7AFO - chains A and R of the 15 polymer chains in the assembly; structure by electron microscopy, 3.93 A resolution.

Chain A:
Molecule: 16SrRNA (body domain of the 30S ribosome)
Organism: Escherichia coli
Sequence (1541 nucleotides; row label = number of the first residue in the row; note: 2 numbers in that range are skipped by the numbering (no residue carries them; nothing is unmodelled there)):
     1 AAAUUGAAGA GUUUGAUCAU GGCUCAGAUU GAACGCUGGC GGCAGGCCUA ACACAUGCAA
    61 GUCGAACGGU AACAGGAAGA AGCUUGCUUC UUUGCUGACG AGUGGCGGAC GGGUGAGUAA
   121 UGUCUGGGAA ACUGCCUGAU GGAGGGGGAU AACUACUGGA AACGGUAGCU AAUACCGCAU
   181 AACGUCGCAA GACCAAAGAG GGGGACCUUC GGGCCUCUUG CCAUCGGAUG UGCCCAGAUG
   241 GGAUUAGCUA GUAGGUGGGG UAACGGCUCA CCUAGGCGAC GAUCCCUAGC UGGUCUGAGA
   301 GGAUGACCAG CCACACUGGA ACUGAGACAC GGUCCAGACU CCUACGGGAG GCAGCAGUGG
   361 GGAAUAUUGC ACAAUGGGCG CAAGCCUGAU GCAGCCAUGC CGCGUGUAUG AAGAAGGCCU
   421 UCGGGUUGUA AAGUACUUUC AGCGGGGAGG AAGGGAGUAA AGUUAAUACC UUUGCUCAUU
   481 GACGUUACCC GCAGAAGAAG CACCGGCUAA CUCCGUGCCA GCAGCCGCGG UAAUACGGAG
   541 GGUGCAAGCG UUAAUCGGAA UUACUGGGCG UAAAGCGCAC GCAGGCGGUU UGUUAAGUCA
   601 GAUGUGAAAU CCCCGGGCUC AACCUGGGAA CUGCAUCUGA UACUGGCAAG CUUGAGUCUC
   661 GUAGAGGGGG GUAGAAUUCC AGGUGUAGCG GUGAAAUGCG UAGAGAUCUG GAGGAAUACC
   721 GGUGGCGAAG GCGGCCCCCU GGACGAAGAC UGACGCUCAG GUGCGAAAGC GUGGGGAGCA
   781 AACAGGAUUA GAUACCCUGG UAGUCCACGC CGUAAACGAU GUCGACUUGG AGGUUGUGCC
   841 CUUGAGGCGU GGCUUCCGGA GCUAACGCGU UAAGUCGACC GCCUGGGGAG UACGGCCGCA
   901 AGGUUAAAAC UCAAAUGAAU UGACGGGGGC
   932 CCGCACAAGC GGUGGAGCAU GUGGUUUAAU UCGAUGXAAC GCGAAGAACC UUACCUGGUC
   992 UUGACAUCCA CGGAAGUUUU CAGAGAUGAG AAUGUGCCUU CGGGAACCGU GAGACAGGUG
  1052 CUGCAUGGCU GUCGUCAGCU CGUGUUGUGA AAUGUUGGGU UAAGUCCCGC AACGAGCGCA
  1112 ACCCUUAUCC UUUGUUGCCA GCGGUCCGGC CGGGAACUCA AAGGAGACUG CCAGUGAUAA
  1172 ACUGGAGGAA GGUGGGGAUG ACGUCAAGUC AUCAUGGCCC UUACGACCAG GGCUACACAC
  1232 GUGCUACAAU GGCGCAUACA AAGAGAAGCG ACCUCGCGAG AGCAAGCGGA CCUCAUAAAG
  1292 UGCGUCGUAG UCCGGAUUGG AGUCUGCAAC UCGACUCCAU GAAGUCGGAA UCGCUAGUAA
  1352 UCGUGGAUCA GAAUGCCACG GUGAAUACGU UCCCGGCCUU G
 1392A U
  1393 A
  1395 CACACCGCCC GUXACACCAU GGGAGUGGGU UGCAAAAGAA GUAGGUAGCU UAACCUUCGG
  1455 GAGGGCGCUU ACCACUUUGU GAUUCAUGAC UGGGGUGAAG UCGUAACAAG GUAACCGUAG
  1515 GGGAACCUGC GGUUGGAUCA CCUCCUUA
Not modelled in the structure: 932-1386, 1392A, 1395-1506, 1541-1542
Modified / non-standard residues: 2MG (2N-methylguanosine-5'-monophosphate) at position 967, 5MC (5-methylcytidine-5'-monophosphate) at position 968, 2MG (2N-methylguanosine-5'-monophosphate) at position 1208, 4OC (4n,o2'-methylcytidine-5'-monophosphate) at position 1402, 5MC (5-methylcytidine-5'-monophosphate) at position 1407, UR3 (3-methyluridine-5'-monophoshate) at position 1498, 2MG (2N-methylguanosine-5'-monophosphate) at position 1516, MA6 (6N-dimethyladenosine-5'-monophoshate) at position 1518, MA6 (6N-dimethyladenosine-5'-monophoshate) at position 1519
Bound ions: Mg2+ site 1 near G21 (its only coordinating residue here); Mg2+ site 2: C48, G115; Mg2+ site 3: A109, G331; Mg2+ site 4: A174, C175, A197; Mg2+ site 5: G299, G558; Mg2+ site 6 near C355 (its only coordinating residue here); Mg2+ site 7 near U398 (its only coordinating residue here); Mg2+ site 8: G450, A451; Mg2+ site 9: A509, A510; Mg2+ site 10 near A547 (its only coordinating residue here); Mg2+ site 11: A572, A573, A574; Mg2+ site 12: C576, C578; 4 more Mg2+ sites not listed

Chain R:
Protein: 30S ribosomal protein S18
Organism: Escherichia coli
UniProtKB: C3SFP7 (C3SFP7_ECOLX); residues 1-75 here = UniProt positions 1-75
Amino-acid sequence (75 residues; row label = number of the first residue in the row):
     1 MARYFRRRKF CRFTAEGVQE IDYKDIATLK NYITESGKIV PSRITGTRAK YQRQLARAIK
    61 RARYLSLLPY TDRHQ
Not modelled in the structure: 1-9, 75

Interface between chain A and chain R:
Pairs across the interface - 38 pairs, chain A then chain R:
  A663(A) - Arg53(R)  hydrogen bond to the phosphate
  G664(A) - Arg53(R)  salt bridge to the phosphate
  G664(A) - Arg57(R)  salt bridge to the phosphate
  A665(A) - Arg57(R)  salt bridge to the phosphate
  U672(A) - Tyr64(R)  hydrogen bond to the sugar
  A673(A) - Tyr64(R)  sugar contact
  A673(A) - Tyr70(R)  hydrogen bond to the sugar
  G674(A) - Tyr70(R)  hydrogen bond to the sugar
  A675(A) - His74(R)  phosphate contact
  A718(A) - Lys38(R)  base contact
  A718(A) - Arg63(R)  hydrogen bond to the base
  A718(A) - Tyr70(R)  hydrogen bond to the base
  C719(A) - Lys38(R)  base contact
  C719(A) - Ile39(R)  hydrogen bond to the base
  C719(A) - Lys60(R)  base contact
  C719(A) - Arg63(R)  hydrogen bond to the base
  C720(A) - Ile39(R)  sugar contact
  C720(A) - Val40(R)  sugar contact
  C720(A) - Pro41(R)  phosphate contact
  C720(A) - Gln52(R)  hydrogen bond to the phosphate
  C720(A) - Ala56(R)  base contact
  C720(A) - Lys60(R)  hydrogen bond to the base
  G721(A) - Pro41(R)  phosphate contact
  G721(A) - Ser42(R)  hydrogen bond to the phosphate
  G721(A) - Gln52(R)  phosphate contact
  G734(A) - Lys60(R)  hydrogen bond to the phosphate
  C735(A) - Lys60(R)  salt bridge to the phosphate
  C736(A) - Arg61(R)  salt bridge to the phosphate
  U834(A) - Arg48(R)  salt bridge to the phosphate
  U835(A) - Lys50(R)  phosphate contact
  U835(A) - Arg53(R)  salt bridge to the phosphate
  G836(A) - Lys50(R)  salt bridge to the phosphate
  G844(A) - Arg12(R)  hydrogen bond to the sugar
  A845(A) - Cys11(R)  hydrogen bond to the phosphate
  A845(A) - Arg12(R)  hydrogen bond to the sugar
  A845(A) - Ala15(R)  sugar contact
  A845(A) - Val18(R)  phosphate contact
  G846(A) - Cys11(R)  hydrogen bond to the phosphate
Interface residues without a listed pair, chain R (23 interface residues in all): Gly37, Ala49

Overview:
Chain A and chain R form an interface of 20 and 23 residues respectively; the contacts include 16 hydrogen
bonds and 8 salt bridges. Among the polar pairs are A718(A)-Arg63(R), A718(A)-Tyr70(R) and C719(A)-Ile39(R).
C48(A) and G115(A) form the Mg2+ site 2.
Chain A is 16SrRNA (body domain of the 30S ribosome) and chain R is 30S ribosomal protein S18, both from
Escherichia coli; the structure, Bacterial 30S ribosomal subunit assembly complex state B (body domain), was
determined by electron microscopy, deposited together with 7AF3, 7AF5, 7AF8, 7AFA, 7AFD, 7AFH and 17 further
entries.
